Entry 1Q2V (X-ray diffraction, 2.40 A resolution); this record covers chains A and C of the 4 polymer chains in the assembly.

[Chain A (and C)]
Name: Thermosome alpha subunit
From: Thermococcus sp
Notes: EC 3.6.4.9; chain C of this document is another copy of the same molecule, construct and numbering; everything in this record applies to it too
Reference sequence: O24729 (THSA_PYRKOX); numbering as in UniProt (aligned over 1-548)
Amino-acid sequence (548 residues; numbered 1 to 548; the number before each row is that of its first residue):
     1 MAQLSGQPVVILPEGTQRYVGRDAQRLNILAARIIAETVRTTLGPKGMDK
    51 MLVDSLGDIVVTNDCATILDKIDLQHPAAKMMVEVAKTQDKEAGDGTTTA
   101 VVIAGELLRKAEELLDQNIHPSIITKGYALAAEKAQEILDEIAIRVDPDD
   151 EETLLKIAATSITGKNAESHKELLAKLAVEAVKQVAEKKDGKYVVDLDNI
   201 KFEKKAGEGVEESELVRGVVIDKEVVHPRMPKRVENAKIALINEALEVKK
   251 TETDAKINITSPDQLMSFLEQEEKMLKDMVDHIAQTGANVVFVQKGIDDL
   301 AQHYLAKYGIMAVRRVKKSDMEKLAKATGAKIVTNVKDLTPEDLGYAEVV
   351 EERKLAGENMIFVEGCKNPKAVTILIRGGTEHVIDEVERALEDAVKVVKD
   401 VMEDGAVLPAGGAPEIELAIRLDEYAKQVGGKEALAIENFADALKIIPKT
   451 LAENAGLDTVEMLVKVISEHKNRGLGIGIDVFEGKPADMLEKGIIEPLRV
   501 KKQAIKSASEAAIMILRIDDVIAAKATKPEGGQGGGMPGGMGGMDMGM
Disordered / not traced: 1-8, 527-548
Construct notes: engineered mutation Cys65 (Gly in O24729), Thr125 (Ile in O24729)

[Interface between chain A and chain C]
Pairs across the interface (28):
  Arg22(A) with Glu37(C), salt bridge; Arg40(C)
  Arg26(A) with Leu30(C); Arg33(C); Ile34(C); Glu37(C), salt bridge
  Leu30(A) with Arg26(C)
  Arg33(A) with Arg26(C); Asp116(C), salt bridge
  Ile34(A) with Arg26(C)
  Glu37(A) with Arg22(C), salt bridge; Arg26(C), salt bridge
  Arg40(A) with Arg22(C)
  Arg109(A) with Asp116(C), salt bridge
  Glu113(A) with Glu113(C)
  Asp116(A) with Arg33(C), salt bridge; Lys449(C), hydrogen bond (backbone-side chain)
  Gln117(A) with Thr459(C); Val460(C)
  Asn118(A) with Glu453(C), hydrogen bond; Thr459(C), hydrogen bond
  Ile119(A) with Val460(C), hydrophobic
  Lys449(A) with Asp116(C), hydrogen bond (side chain-backbone); Asn118(C)
  Glu453(A) with Asn118(C), hydrogen bond
  Asp458(A) with Lys432(C), salt bridge
  Thr459(A) with Asn118(C), hydrogen bond
  Val460(A) with Gln117(C)
Other interface residues (no listed pair), chain A (20 interface residues in all): Lys432, Glu461
Other interface residues (no listed pair), chain C (18 interface residues in all): Arg109, Ile119

[Summary]
The interface between chain A and chain C involves 20 residues on one side and 18 on the other; the contacts
include 6 hydrogen bonds and 8 salt bridges. Polar pairs include Arg22(A)-Glu37(C), Arg26(A)-Glu37(C) and
Arg33(A)-Asp116(C).
Both chains are Thermosome alpha subunit (Thermococcus sp). Entry 1Q2V (Crystal structure of the chaperonin
from Thermococcus strain KS-1 (nucleotide-free form)) was determined by X-ray diffraction (same publication as
1Q3Q, 1Q3R and 1Q3S).
